PDB entry 5YR6 | X-ray diffraction, 1.75 A resolution | chain A

# Chain A
Molecule: Methionine aminopeptidase 1
Source organism: Homo sapiens
Notes: EC 3.4.11.18
UniProt: P53582 (MAP11_HUMAN); residues 90-393 here correspond to UniProt positions 81-384 (UniProt number = residue number - 9)
Chain sequence (304 residues; row label = number of the first residue in the row):
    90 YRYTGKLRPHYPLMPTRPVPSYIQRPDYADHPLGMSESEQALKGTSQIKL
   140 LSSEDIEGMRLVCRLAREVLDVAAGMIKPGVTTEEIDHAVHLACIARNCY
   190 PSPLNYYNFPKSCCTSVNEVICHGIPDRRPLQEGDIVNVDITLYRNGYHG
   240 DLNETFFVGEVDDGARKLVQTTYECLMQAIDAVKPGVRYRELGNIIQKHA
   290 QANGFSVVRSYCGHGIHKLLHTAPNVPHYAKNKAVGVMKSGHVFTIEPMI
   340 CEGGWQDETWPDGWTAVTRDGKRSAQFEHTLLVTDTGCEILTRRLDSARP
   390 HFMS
Construct notes: engineered mutation Leu309 (Phe300 in P53582)
Metal / ion sites: Na+: Asn207, Val209, Ser363; Co2+ site 1: Asp229, Asp240, Glu367; Co2+ site 2: Asp240, His303, Glu336, Glu367
Ligand contacts: TNP-470 (Open form) (TN4; (1R,2S,3S,4R)-4-hydroxy-2-methoxy-4-methyl-3-[(2R,3R)-2-methyl-3-(3-methylbut-2-en-1-yl)oxiran-2-yl]cyclohexyl (chloroacetyl)carbamate): Pro192, Tyr195, Phe198, Cys203, His212, Thr231, Asp240, Ser299, Tyr300, Cys301, His303, Leu309, His310, Glu336, Trp353
Curated features (UniProtKB/Swiss-Prot):
  - binding site (a protein): His212, His310
  - binding site (Zn(2+)): Asp229, Asp240, His303, Glu336, Glu367

# In short
Bound to chain A: TNP-470 (Open form). Asn207, Val209 and Ser363 form the Na+ site. Asp229, Asp240 and Glu367
form the Co2+ site 1. Curated annotation (UniProt) lists protein-binding residues His212 and His310 and 5
Zn2+-binding residues.
Chain A is Methionine aminopeptidase 1 (Homo sapiens); the structure, Human methionine aminopeptidase type 1b
(F309L mutant) in complex with TNP470, was determined by X-ray diffraction (same publication as 5YR4, 5YR5 and
5YKP).
